9BJU - chains A and B of the 4 polymer chains in the assembly; structure by X-ray diffraction, 2.47 A resolution.

# Chain A
Protein: Elongin-B
From: Homo sapiens
UniProt: Q15370 (ELOB_HUMAN), isoform Q15370-2; residue numbers follow UniProt; this construct covers 1-104
Amino-acid sequence (104 residues; each row starts with the number of its first residue):
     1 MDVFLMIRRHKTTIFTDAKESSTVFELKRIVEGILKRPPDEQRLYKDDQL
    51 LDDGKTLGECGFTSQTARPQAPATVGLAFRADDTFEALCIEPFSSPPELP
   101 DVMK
Curated features (UniProtKB/Swiss-Prot):
  - modified residue: M1 (N-acetylmethionine), T84 (Phosphothreonine)

# Chain B
Protein: Elongin-C
From: Homo sapiens
UniProt: Q15369 (ELOC_HUMAN); residue numbers follow UniProt; this construct covers 17-112
Amino-acid sequence (96 residues; each row starts with the number of its first residue):
    17 MYVKLISSDGHEFIVKREHALTSGTIKAMLSGPGQFAENETNEVNFREIP
    67 SHVLSKVCMYFTYKVRYTNSSTEIPEFPIAPEIALELLMAANFLDC
Unresolved in the structure: 48-55
Small-molecule neighbours: trifluoroacetic acid (TFA): Y18, V19, K20, I30, N58, E59

# Chain A / chain B interface
Contacting residue pairs - 54 pairs, chain A then chain B:
  F4(A) - T78(B)
  F4(A) - R82(B)
  M6(A) - M75(B)  hydrophobic
  R8(A) - H27(B)
  K11(A) - D25(B)  hydrogen bond (side chain-backbone)
  K11(A) - H27(B)
  K11(A) - E28(B)  hydrogen bond (backbone-backbone)
  T12(A) - E28(B)
  T13(A) - E28(B)  hydrogen bond (backbone-backbone)
  T13(A) - F29(B)
  T13(A) - I30(B)  hydrogen bond (backbone-backbone)
  I14(A) - I30(B)
  F15(A) - Y18(B)
  F15(A) - F29(B)  hydrophobic
  F15(A) - I30(B)  hydrogen bond (backbone-backbone)
  F15(A) - V31(B)  hydrophobic
  F15(A) - S71(B)
  F15(A) - C74(B)  hydrophobic
  F15(A) - M75(B)  hydrophobic
  F15(A) - T78(B)
  T16(A) - Y18(B)  hydrogen bond
  T16(A) - K32(B)
  D17(A) - K32(B)  salt bridge
  I34(A) - Y18(B)  hydrophobic
  I34(A) - I30(B)  hydrophobic
  L35(A) - I30(B)  hydrophobic
  P69(A) - M75(B)
  P69(A) - T78(B)
  P69(A) - Y79(B)  hydrophobic
  P69(A) - R82(B)
  P69(A) - Y83(B)  hydrophobic
  Q70(A) - M75(B)
  Q70(A) - Y79(B)
  Q70(A) - Y83(B)
  Q70(A) - P91(B)
  Q70(A) - F93(B)
  Q70(A) - P94(B)
  P72(A) - M75(B)
  E91(A) - H27(B)
  P92(A) - H27(B)  hydrogen bond (backbone-side chain)
  F93(A) - H27(B)
  F93(A) - F29(B)  hydrophobic
  F93(A) - S67(B)
  F93(A) - S71(B)
  S94(A) - D25(B)
  S94(A) - P66(B)
  S94(A) - S67(B)  hydrogen bond (backbone-side chain)
  S94(A) - H68(B)  hydrogen bond
  S95(A) - H68(B)
  P96(A) - H68(B)
  P96(A) - E98(B)
  P97(A) - E102(B)
  L99(A) - P97(B)
  L99(A) - E98(B)
Interface residues without a listed pair, chain A (26 interface residues in all): H10, P100, M103
Interface residues without a listed pair, chain B (29 interface residues in all): G26, E92, I99, A100, L101

# Summary
26 residues of chain A face 29 of chain B across their interface, with 9 hydrogen bonds and 1 salt bridge.
Polar contacts include D17(A)-K32(B), K11(A)-D25(B) and T16(A)-Y18(B). Bound to chain B: trifluoroacetic acid.
Chain A is Elongin-B and chain B is Elongin-C, both from Homo sapiens; the structure, Crystal structure of the
complex between VHL, ElonginB, ElonginC, and compound 5, was determined by X-ray diffraction (same publication
as 9BOL).
